PDB entry 4FQF | X-ray diffraction, 2.28 A resolution | chains B and C of the 4 polymer chains in the assembly

== Chain B (and C) ==
Molecule: Aldehyde dehydrogenase, mitochondrial
From: Homo sapiens
Notes: EC 1.2.1.3; chain C of this document is another copy of the same molecule, construct and numbering; everything in this record applies to it too
UniProt: P05091 (ALDH2_HUMAN); residues 1-500 here correspond to UniProt positions 18-517 (UniProt number = residue number + 17)
Chain sequence (500 residues; row label = number of the first residue in the row):
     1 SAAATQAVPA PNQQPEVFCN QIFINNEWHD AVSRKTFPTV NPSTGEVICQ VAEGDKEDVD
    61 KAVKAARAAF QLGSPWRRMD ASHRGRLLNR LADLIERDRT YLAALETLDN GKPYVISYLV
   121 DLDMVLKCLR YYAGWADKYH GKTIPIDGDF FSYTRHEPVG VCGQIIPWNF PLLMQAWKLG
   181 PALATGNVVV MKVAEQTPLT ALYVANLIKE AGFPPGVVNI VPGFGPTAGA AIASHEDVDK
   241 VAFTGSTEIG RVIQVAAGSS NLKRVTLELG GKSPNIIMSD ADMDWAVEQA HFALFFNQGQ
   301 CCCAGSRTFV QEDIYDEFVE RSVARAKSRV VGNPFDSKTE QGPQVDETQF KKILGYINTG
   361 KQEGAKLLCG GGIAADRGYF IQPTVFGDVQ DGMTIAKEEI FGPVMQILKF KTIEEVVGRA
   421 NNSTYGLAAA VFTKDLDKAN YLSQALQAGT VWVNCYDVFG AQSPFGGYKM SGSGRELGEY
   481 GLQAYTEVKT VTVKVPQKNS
Unresolved in the structure: 1-7
Covalent attachments: nitrogen dioxide (2NO) linked to Cys302
Metal / ion sites: Na+: Val40, Asp109, Gln196
Ligand contacts:
  - nitrogen dioxide (2NO): Asn169, Phe170, Trp177, Cys301, Cys303, Phe465
  - NAD (nicotinamide-adenine-dinucleotide): Ile165, Ile166, Pro167, Trp168, Asn169, Lys192, Val193, Ala194, Glu195, Gln196, Phe224, Gly225, Pro226, Gly229, Ala230, Phe243, Thr244, Gly245, Ser246, Ile249, Val252, Ile253, Glu268, Leu269, Gly270, Gln349, Lys352, Glu399, Phe401
  - urea (URE): Phe70, Arg77, Glu157, Pro158, Val159, Gly160
Curated features (UniProtKB/Swiss-Prot):
  - active site: Glu268 (Proton acceptor), Cys302 (Nucleophile)
  - binding site (NAD(+)): Gly245 to Gly250
  - site: Asn169 (Transition state stabilizer)
  - modified residue (N6-acetyllysine): Lys35, Lys56, Lys61, Lys142, Lys351, Lys366, Lys409, Lys411, Lys434
What the authors report for this chain:
  - binding site for nitrogen dioxide: Asn169, Cys302
  - post-translational modification sites: Cys302
  - catalytic residues: Cys302
  - mutagenesis - E268Q/C301S/C303S: decreased catalytic activity on GTN (citing earlier work)
  - mutagenesis - E268Q: unchanged catalytic activity (citing earlier work)

== Interface between chain B and chain C ==
Residue-residue contacts (68; chain B residue first):
  Leu72(B) - Asn499(C)
  Gly73(B) - Gln497(C)
  Gly73(B) - Asn499(C)  hydrogen bond (backbone-side chain)
  Arg77(B) - Asn499(C)
  Arg77(B) - Ser500(C)  hydrogen bond (backbone-backbone)
  Arg78(B) - Gln497(C)
  Arg78(B) - Lys498(C)
  Arg78(B) - Asn499(C)
  Asp80(B) - Asp147(C)
  Asp80(B) - Gly148(C)  hydrogen bond (side chain-backbone)
  Asp80(B) - Lys498(C)  salt bridge
  Ala81(B) - Pro145(C)  hydrophobic
  Ser82(B) - Asp147(C)  hydrogen bond
  Arg84(B) - Ser500(C)
  Asp137(B) - Pro145(C)
  His140(B) - Lys142(C)
  His140(B) - Thr143(C)
  His140(B) - Ile144(C)
  Gly141(B) - Gly141(C)
  Gly141(B) - Lys142(C)
  Gly141(B) - Thr143(C)  hydrogen bond (backbone-backbone)
  Lys142(B) - His140(C)
  Lys142(B) - Gly141(C)
  Lys142(B) - Thr143(C)
  Thr143(B) - His140(C)
  Thr143(B) - Gly141(C)  hydrogen bond (side chain-backbone)
  Thr143(B) - Lys142(C)
  Thr143(B) - Thr143(C)
  Thr143(B) - Tyr153(C)
  Thr143(B) - Thr154(C)  hydrogen bond (side chain-backbone)
  Pro145(B) - Ala81(C)  hydrophobic
  Pro145(B) - Asp137(C)
  Asp147(B) - Asp80(C)
  Asp147(B) - Ser82(C)  hydrogen bond
  Gly148(B) - Asp80(C)  hydrogen bond (backbone-side chain)
  Phe151(B) - Tyr153(C)  hydrophobic
  Tyr153(B) - Thr143(C)
  Tyr153(B) - Phe151(C)  hydrophobic
  Thr154(B) - Thr143(C)  hydrogen bond (backbone-side chain)
  Arg155(B) - Asn499(C)  hydrogen bond (side chain-backbone)
  Arg155(B) - Ser500(C)
  His156(B) - Ser500(C)
  Glu157(B) - Ser500(C)
  Pro158(B) - Ser500(C)
  Lys434(B) - Lys434(C)
  Lys434(B) - Asp435(C)
  Lys434(B) - Leu436(C)  hydrogen bond (backbone-backbone)
  Asp435(B) - Lys434(C)
  Leu436(B) - Lys434(C)  hydrogen bond (backbone-backbone)
  Leu436(B) - Leu436(C)
  Leu436(B) - Val453(C)  hydrophobic
  Leu436(B) - Asn454(C)
  Val453(B) - Leu436(C)  hydrophobic
  Asn454(B) - Leu436(C)
  Gln497(B) - Gly73(C)
  Gln497(B) - Arg78(C)
  Lys498(B) - Arg78(C)
  Lys498(B) - Asp80(C)  salt bridge
  Asn499(B) - Leu72(C)
  Asn499(B) - Gly73(C)  hydrogen bond (side chain-backbone)
  Asn499(B) - Arg77(C)
  Asn499(B) - Arg78(C)
  Asn499(B) - Arg155(C)  hydrogen bond (backbone-side chain)
  Ser500(B) - Arg77(C)  hydrogen bond
  Ser500(B) - Arg84(C)
  Ser500(B) - Arg155(C)
  Ser500(B) - Glu157(C)
  Ser500(B) - Pro158(C)
Interface residues without a listed pair, chain B (38 interface residues in all): Met79, Lys138, Ile144, Gly186, Thr433, Ala439
Interface residues without a listed pair, chain C (40 interface residues in all): Trp76, Met79, Lys138, Asp149, His156, Gly186, Thr433, Ala439

== Overview ==
38 residues of chain B and 40 residues of chain C are in contact; the contacts include 16 hydrogen bonds and 2
salt bridges. Polar contacts include Asp80(B)-Lys498(C), Gly73(B)-Asn499(C) and Asp80(B)-Gly148(C). Chain B
binds NAD and urea. The paper reports the catalytic residue Cys302(B); E268Q/C301S/C303S of chain B reduce
catalytic activity on GTN.
Both chains are Aldehyde dehydrogenase, mitochondrial (Homo sapiens). Entry 4FQF (Crystal structure of a
thionitrate intermediate of human aldehyde dehydrogenase-2) was determined by X-ray diffraction together with
4FR8 from the same study.
